PDB entry 4V1S | X-ray diffraction, 1.50 A resolution | chain A

# Chain A
Name: Alpha-1,6-mannanase
Organism: Bacteroides thetaiotaomicron
Notes: EC 3.2.1.101
UniProtKB: Q8A3K5 (Q8A3K5_BACTN); residue numbers follow UniProt; this construct covers 1-396
Sequence (396 residues; row label = number of the first residue in the row):
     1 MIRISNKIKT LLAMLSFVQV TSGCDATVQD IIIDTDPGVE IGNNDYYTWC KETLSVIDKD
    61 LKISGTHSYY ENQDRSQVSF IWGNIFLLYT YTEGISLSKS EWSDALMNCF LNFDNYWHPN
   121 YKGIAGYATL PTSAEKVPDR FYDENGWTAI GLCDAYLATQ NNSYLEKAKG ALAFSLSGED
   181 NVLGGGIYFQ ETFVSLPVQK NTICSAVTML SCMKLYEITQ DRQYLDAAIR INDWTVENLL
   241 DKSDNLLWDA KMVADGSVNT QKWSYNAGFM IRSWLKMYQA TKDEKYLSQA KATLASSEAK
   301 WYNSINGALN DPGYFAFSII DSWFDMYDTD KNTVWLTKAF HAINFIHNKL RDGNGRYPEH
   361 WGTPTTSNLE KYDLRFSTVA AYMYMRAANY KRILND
Disordered / not traced: 1-36, 396
Reported in the primary citation:
  - catalytic residues: D143, E144, D249 (proposed by the authors, not directly observed)

# In short
The paper reports catalytic residues D143, E144 and D249.
Chain A is Alpha-1,6-mannanase (Bacteroides thetaiotaomicron); the structure, Structure of the GH76
alpha-mannanase BT2949 from Bacteroides thetaiotaomicron, was determined by X-ray diffraction together with
4V1R from the same study.
